Entry 8TL6 (electron microscopy, 2.63 A resolution); this record covers chains A and E of the 3 polymer chains in the assembly.

[Chain A]
Protein: DNA damage-binding protein 1
From: Homo sapiens
Reference sequence: Q16531 (DDB1_HUMAN); the construct has insertions or renumbered stretches relative to UniProt, so the offset changes along the chain: 1-392 = UniProt 1-392; 697-699 = UniProt 393-395; 706-1140 = UniProt 706-1140
Sequence (864 residues; each row starts with the number of its first residue; note: 304 numbers in that range are skipped by the numbering (no residue carries them; nothing is unmodelled there); numbers below 1 keep their minus sign (Met-27 is residue -27)):
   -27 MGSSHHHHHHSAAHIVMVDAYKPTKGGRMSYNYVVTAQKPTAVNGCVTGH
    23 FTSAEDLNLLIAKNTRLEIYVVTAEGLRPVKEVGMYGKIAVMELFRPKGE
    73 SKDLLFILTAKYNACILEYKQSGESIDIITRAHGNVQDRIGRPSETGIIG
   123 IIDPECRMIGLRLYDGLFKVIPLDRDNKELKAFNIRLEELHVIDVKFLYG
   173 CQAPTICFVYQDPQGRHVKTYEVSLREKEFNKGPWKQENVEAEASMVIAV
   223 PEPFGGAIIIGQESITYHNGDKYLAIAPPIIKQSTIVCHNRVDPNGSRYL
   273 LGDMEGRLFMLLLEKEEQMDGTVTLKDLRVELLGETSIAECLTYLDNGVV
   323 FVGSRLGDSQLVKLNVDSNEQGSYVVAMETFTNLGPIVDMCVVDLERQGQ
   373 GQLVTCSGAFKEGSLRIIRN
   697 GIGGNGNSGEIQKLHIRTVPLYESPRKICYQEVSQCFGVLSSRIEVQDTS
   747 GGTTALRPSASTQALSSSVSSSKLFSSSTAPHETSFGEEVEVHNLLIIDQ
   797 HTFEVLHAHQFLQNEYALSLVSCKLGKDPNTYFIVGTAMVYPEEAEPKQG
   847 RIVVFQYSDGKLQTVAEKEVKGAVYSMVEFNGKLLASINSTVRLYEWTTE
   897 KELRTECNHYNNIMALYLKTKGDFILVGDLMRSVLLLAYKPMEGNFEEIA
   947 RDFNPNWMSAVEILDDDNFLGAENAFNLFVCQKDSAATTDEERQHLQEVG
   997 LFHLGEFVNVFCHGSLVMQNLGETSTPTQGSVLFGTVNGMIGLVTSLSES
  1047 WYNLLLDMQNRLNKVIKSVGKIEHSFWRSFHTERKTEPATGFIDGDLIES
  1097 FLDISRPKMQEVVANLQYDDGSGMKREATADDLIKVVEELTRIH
Disordered / not traced: -27 to 1, 697-709, 746-747, 774-777, 981-983, 1015-1022, 1114-1120
Differences from the reference sequence: initiating methionine (-27); expression tag (-26 to 0); linker (700-705)
Curated features (UniProtKB/Swiss-Prot):
  - modified residue: Ser2 (N-acetylserine), Lys1067 (N6-acetyllysine), Thr1125 (Phosphothreonine)
  - cross-link: Lys1121 (Glycyl lysine isopeptide (Lys-Gly) (interchain with G-Cter in SUMO2))

[Chain E]
Protein: DET1- and DDB1-associated protein 1
From: Homo sapiens
Reference sequence: Q9BW61 (DDA1_HUMAN); residues 1-102 here = UniProt positions 1-102
Sequence (126 residues; row label = number of the first residue in the row; numbers below 1 keep their minus sign (Met-23 is residue -23)):
   -23 MGSSHHHHHHSAVDENLYFQGGGRMADFLKGLPVYNKSNFSRFHADSVCK
    27 ASNRRPSVYLPTREYPSEQIIVTEKTNILLRYLHQQWDKKNAAKKRDQEQ
    77 VELEGESSAPPRKVARTDSPDMHEDT
Disordered / not traced: -23 to 42, 69-102
Differences from the reference sequence: initiating methionine (-23); expression tag (-22 to 0)
Curated features (UniProtKB/Swiss-Prot):
  - modified residue: Ala2 (N-acetylalanine), Ser33 (Phosphoserine), Ser95 (Phosphoserine)

[Interface between chain A and chain E]
Residue-residue contacts - 42 pairs, chain A then chain E:
  Thr102(A) with Ser43(E)
  Arg103(A) with Ser43(E); Glu44(E), hydrogen bond (backbone-backbone); Gln45(E), hydrogen bond (backbone-backbone)
  Ala104(A) with Ser43(E); Gln45(E)
  His105(A) with Ser43(E), hydrogen bond; Gln45(E), hydrogen bond (backbone-backbone); Ile46(E); Ile47(E), hydrogen bond (backbone-backbone)
  Gly106(A) with Ile47(E)
  Asn107(A) with Ile47(E); Thr49(E)
  Val108(A) with Ile47(E), hydrophobic; Thr49(E)
  Lys141(A) with Thr49(E)
  Asp146(A) with Gln45(E), hydrogen bond (backbone-side chain)
  Arg147(A) with Gln45(E), hydrogen bond (backbone-side chain)
  Asn149(A) with Gln45(E), hydrogen bond (backbone-side chain)
  Lys150(A) with Glu44(E); Gln45(E); Ile46(E)
  Glu151(A) with Ile46(E); Val48(E), hydrogen bond (side chain-backbone)
  Leu152(A) with Gln45(E); Ile46(E), hydrogen bond (backbone-backbone); Ile47(E); Val48(E), hydrogen bond (backbone-backbone)
  Lys153(A) with Val48(E); Glu50(E)
  Ala154(A) with Val48(E), hydrogen bond (backbone-backbone); Thr49(E); Glu50(E), hydrogen bond (backbone-backbone)
  Asn156(A) with Ile54(E)
  Arg158(A) with Ile54(E); Tyr58(E)
  Glu160(A) with Tyr58(E)
  Glu199(A) with Arg57(E), hydrogen bond (backbone-side chain)
  Lys200(A) with Glu50(E); Arg57(E), hydrogen bond (backbone-side chain)
  Glu201(A) with Arg57(E), salt bridge
  Lys1067(A) with Ser43(E)
Other interface residues (no listed pair), chain A (29 interface residues in all): Ala86, Gln109, Asp110, Leu139, Ile143, Phe155
Other interface residues (no listed pair), chain E (13 interface residues in all): Thr52, Gln61

[Overview]
Chain A and chain E form an interface of 29 and 13 residues respectively, with 15 hydrogen bonds and 1 salt
bridge. Polar contacts include Glu201(A)-Arg57(E), His105(A)-Ser43(E) and Asp146(A)-Gln45(E).
Chain A is DNA damage-binding protein 1 and chain E is DET1- and DDB1-associated protein 1, both from Homo
sapiens; the structure, Cryo-EM structure of DDB1deltaB-DDA1-DCAF5, was determined by electron microscopy.
